1N9G - chains B and E of the 6 polymer chains in the assembly; structure by X-ray diffraction, 1.98 A resolution.

[Chain B (and E)]
Molecule: 2,4-dienoyl-CoA reductase
Organism: Candida tropicalis
Notes: chain E of this document is another copy of the same molecule, construct and numbering; everything in this record applies to it too
UniProtKB: Q8WZM3 (ETR1_CANTR); residues 1-386 here = UniProt positions 1-386
Chain sequence (386 residues; row label = number of the first residue in the row):
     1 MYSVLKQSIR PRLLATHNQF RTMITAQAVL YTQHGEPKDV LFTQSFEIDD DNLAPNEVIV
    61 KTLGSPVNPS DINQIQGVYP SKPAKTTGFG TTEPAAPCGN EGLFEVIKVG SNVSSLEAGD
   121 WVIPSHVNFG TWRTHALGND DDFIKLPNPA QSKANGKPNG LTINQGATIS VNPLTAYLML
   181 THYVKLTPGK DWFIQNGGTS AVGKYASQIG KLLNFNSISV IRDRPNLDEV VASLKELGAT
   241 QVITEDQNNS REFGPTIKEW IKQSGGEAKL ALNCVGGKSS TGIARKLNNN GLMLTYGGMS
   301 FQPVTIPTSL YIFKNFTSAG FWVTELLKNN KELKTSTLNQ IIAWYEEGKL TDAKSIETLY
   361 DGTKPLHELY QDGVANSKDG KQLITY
Not modelled in the structure: 1-22
Residues lining bound ligands: NADP (NAP; NADP nicotinamide-adenine-dinucleotide phosphate): N68, P69, V171, N172, T175, G197, G198, T199, S200, A201, V202, R222, R224, C274, V275, Y296, G297, G298, M299, S300, F321, W322, V323, S377, K378, K381
Curated features (UniProtKB/Swiss-Prot):
  - active site: Y79 (Proton donor)
  - binding site (NADP(+)): N172, T199 to V202, R222 to R224, Y296 to M299, F321 to V323, K381
  - mutagenesis: Y79 (Y79N: 0.1% of catalytic activity)

[Interface between chain B and chain E]
Pairs across the interface (13):
  D223(B) - K235(E)  salt bridge
  R224(B) - K235(E)  hydrogen bond (backbone-side chain)
  P225(B) - A232(E)
  P225(B) - K235(E)
  P225(B) - E236(E)
  D228(B) - D228(E)
  D246(B) - Q241(E)  hydrogen bond
  N249(B) - Q263(E)
  S250(B) - E259(E)  hydrogen bond
  R251(B) - E259(E)  hydrogen bond (backbone-side chain)
  E252(B) - P255(E)
  E252(B) - E259(E)  hydrogen bond (backbone-side chain)
  K278(B) - Q263(E)  hydrogen bond (side chain-backbone)
Interface residues without a listed pair, chain B (11 interface residues in all): L227
Interface residues without a listed pair, chain E (11 interface residues in all): E252, T256, W260

[Summary]
Chain B and chain E each contribute 11 residues to their interface; the contacts include 6 hydrogen bonds and
1 salt bridge. Polar pairs include D223(B)-K235(E), R224(B)-K235(E) and D246(B)-Q241(E). Chain B binds NADP.
Both chains are 2,4-dienoyl-CoA reductase (Candida tropicalis). Entry 1N9G (Mitochondrial 2-enoyl thioester
reductase Etr1p/Etr2p heterodimer from Candida tropicalis) was determined by X-ray diffraction.
